Entry 9EBM (X-ray diffraction, 1.92 A resolution); this record covers chains B and A.

# Chain B (and A)
Name: Piperazate synthase
From: Streptomyces griseus subsp. griseus
Notes: chain A of this document is another copy of the same molecule, construct and numbering; everything in this record applies to it too
Amino-acid sequence (226 residues; each row starts with the number of its first residue):
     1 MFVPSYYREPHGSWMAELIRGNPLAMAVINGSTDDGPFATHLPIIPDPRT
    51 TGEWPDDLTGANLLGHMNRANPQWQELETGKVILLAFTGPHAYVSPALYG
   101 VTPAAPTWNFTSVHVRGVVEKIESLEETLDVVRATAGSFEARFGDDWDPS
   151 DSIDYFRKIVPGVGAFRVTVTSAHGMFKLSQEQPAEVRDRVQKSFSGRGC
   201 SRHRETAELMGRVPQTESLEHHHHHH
Not modelled in the structure: 216-226 (chain A: 217-226)
Metal / ion sites: heme Fe: His66 (together with haem)
Residues lining bound ligands:
  - heme (HEM), molecule 1: Phe2, Tyr93, Ala105, Pro106, Thr107, Trp108, Phe110
  - heme (HEM), molecule 2: Leu24, Thr40, His41, Leu42, Pro43, His66, Met67, Asn68, Asn71, Val132, Arg133, Thr135, Ala136, Phe139, Phe156, Ile159, Val160, Gly162, Val163
  - haem (ONH), molecule 1: His66, Tyr155, Ile159
  - haem (ONH), molecule 2: Ala105, Pro106, Thr107, Glu182, Gln183

# Interface between chain B and chain A
Residue-residue contacts - 111 pairs, chain B then chain A:
  Phe2(B) - Asn68(A)
  Phe2(B) - Ala70(A)
  Phe2(B) - Asn71(A)
  Phe2(B) - Pro72(A)
  Pro23(B) - Trp108(A)
  Leu24(B) - Phe110(A)  hydrophobic
  Met26(B) - Met26(A)  hydrophobic
  Met26(B) - Ala86(A)  hydrophobic
  Met26(B) - His114(A)
  Val28(B) - Met26(A)  hydrophobic
  Val28(B) - Val28(A)  hydrophobic
  Val28(B) - Pro37(A)  hydrophobic
  Ile29(B) - Pro37(A)
  Asn30(B) - Asn30(A)
  Asn30(B) - Gly31(A)  hydrogen bond (side chain-backbone)
  Asn30(B) - Ser32(A)  hydrogen bond (side chain-backbone)
  Asn30(B) - Gly36(A)
  Asn30(B) - Pro37(A)
  Gly31(B) - Asn30(A)  hydrogen bond (backbone-side chain)
  Ser32(B) - Asn30(A)  hydrogen bond (backbone-side chain)
  Thr33(B) - Val82(A)
  Asp34(B) - Val82(A)
  Asp35(B) - Arg116(A)  hydrogen bond (backbone-side chain)
  Gly36(B) - Asn30(A)
  Gly36(B) - Val82(A)
  Gly36(B) - Arg116(A)
  Pro37(B) - Val28(A)  hydrophobic
  Pro37(B) - Ile29(A)
  Pro37(B) - Asn30(A)
  Pro37(B) - Arg116(A)  hydrogen bond (backbone-side chain)
  Ala39(B) - Leu84(A)  hydrophobic
  Ala39(B) - His114(A)
  His41(B) - Thr88(A)
  His41(B) - Phe110(A)
  His41(B) - Ser112(A)  hydrogen bond
  His41(B) - His114(A)  hydrogen bond
  Asn68(B) - Phe2(A)
  Ala70(B) - Phe2(A)
  Asn71(B) - Phe2(A)
  Pro72(B) - Phe2(A)
  Val82(B) - Thr33(A)
  Val82(B) - Asp34(A)
  Val82(B) - Asp35(A)
  Val82(B) - Gly36(A)
  Leu84(B) - Ala39(A)  hydrophobic
  Ala86(B) - Met26(A)  hydrophobic
  Thr88(B) - His41(A)
  Tyr93(B) - Phe139(A)  hydrophobic
  Tyr93(B) - Glu140(A)  hydrogen bond
  Tyr93(B) - Phe143(A)  hydrophobic
  Tyr93(B) - Gly144(A)
  Ser95(B) - Glu140(A)  hydrogen bond
  Ser95(B) - Gly144(A)
  Ser95(B) - Asp145(A)
  Ser95(B) - Trp147(A)
  Pro96(B) - Glu140(A)
  Pro96(B) - Trp147(A)
  Ala97(B) - Asp145(A)
  Ala97(B) - Trp147(A)
  Thr102(B) - Asp151(A)
  Pro103(B) - Asp151(A)
  Pro103(B) - Ser152(A)
  Pro103(B) - Tyr155(A)  hydrophobic
  Ala104(B) - Trp147(A)
  Ala104(B) - Ser152(A)  hydrogen bond (backbone-side chain)
  Ala104(B) - Tyr155(A)
  Ala104(B) - Phe156(A)
  Ala105(B) - Tyr155(A)
  Ala105(B) - Phe156(A)  hydrophobic
  Pro106(B) - Ala136(A)  hydrophobic
  Pro106(B) - Trp147(A)  hydrophobic
  Trp108(B) - Pro23(A)
  Trp108(B) - Phe139(A)  hydrophobic
  Trp108(B) - Phe143(A)  hydrophobic
  Phe110(B) - Leu24(A)  hydrophobic
  Phe110(B) - His41(A)
  Ser112(B) - His41(A)  hydrogen bond
  His114(B) - Met26(A)
  His114(B) - Ala39(A)
  His114(B) - His41(A)  hydrogen bond
  Arg116(B) - Asp35(A)  hydrogen bond (side chain-backbone)
  Arg116(B) - Gly36(A)
  Arg116(B) - Pro37(A)  hydrogen bond (side chain-backbone)
  Ala136(B) - Pro106(A)  hydrophobic
  Phe139(B) - Tyr93(A)  hydrophobic
  Phe139(B) - Trp108(A)  hydrophobic
  Glu140(B) - Tyr93(A)  hydrogen bond
  Glu140(B) - Ser95(A)  hydrogen bond
  Glu140(B) - Pro96(A)
  Phe143(B) - Tyr93(A)  hydrophobic
  Phe143(B) - Trp108(A)  hydrophobic
  Gly144(B) - Tyr93(A)
  Gly144(B) - Ser95(A)
  Asp145(B) - Ser95(A)
  Asp145(B) - Ala97(A)
  Trp147(B) - Pro96(A)
  Trp147(B) - Ala97(A)
  Trp147(B) - Ala104(A)
  Trp147(B) - Pro106(A)
  Asp151(B) - Thr102(A)
  Asp151(B) - Pro103(A)
  Ser152(B) - Pro103(A)
  Ser152(B) - Ala104(A)  hydrogen bond (side chain-backbone)
  Tyr155(B) - Pro103(A)  hydrophobic
  Tyr155(B) - Ala104(A)
  Phe156(B) - Ala104(A)
  Phe156(B) - Ala105(A)  hydrophobic
  Gly199(B) - Ser201(A)  hydrogen bond (backbone-side chain)
  Cys200(B) - Ser201(A)
  Ser201(B) - Cys200(A)
  Ser201(B) - Ser201(A)
Other interface residues (no listed pair), chain B (54 interface residues in all): Met1, Phe38
Other interface residues (no listed pair), chain A (54 interface residues in all): Met1, Phe38, Gly199

# In short
The chain B/chain A interface involves 54 residues from each chain; the contacts include 19 hydrogen bonds.
Polar pairs include Asn30(B)-Gly31(A), Asn30(B)-Ser32(A) and Asp35(B)-Arg116(A). Chain B binds heme and haem.
Both chains are Piperazate synthase (Streptomyces griseus subsp. griseus). Entry 9EBM (Piperazate synthase
(PipS) in complex with haem and N5-OH-L-ornithine) was determined by X-ray diffraction (same publication as
9EBK).
